2W0R - chain A; structure by X-ray diffraction, 1.55 A resolution.

== Chain A ==
Molecule: YSCU
From: Yersinia enterocolitica
Notes: fragment: c-terminal domain, residues 211-354
UniProtKB: Q56844 (Q93KT4_YEREN); numbering as in UniProt (aligned over 211-354)
Amino-acid sequence (144 residues; each row starts with the number of its first residue):
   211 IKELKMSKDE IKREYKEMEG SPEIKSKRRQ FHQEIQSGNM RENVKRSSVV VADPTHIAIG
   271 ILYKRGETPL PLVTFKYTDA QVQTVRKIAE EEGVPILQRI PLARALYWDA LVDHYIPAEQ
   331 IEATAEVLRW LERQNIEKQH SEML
Unresolved in the structure: 211-221, 344-354
Construct notes: engineered mutation Asp263 (Asn in Q56844)
From the paper describing this entry:
  - contacts within the chain: Asp263-His266 (backbone contact), Asp263-Ile267 (backbone contact), Asp263-Arg314
  - catalytic residues: His266, Ile267, Arg314 (proposed by the authors, not directly observed)
  - mutagenesis - N263D, P264G, H266A/R314A: abolished catalytic activity
  - mutagenesis - P264A, H266A, R314A: decreased catalytic activity
  - mutagenesis - R296A: unchanged catalytic activity

== Summary ==
The paper reports catalytic residues His266, Ile267 and Arg314; N263D, P264G and H266A/R314A abolish catalytic
activity; 7 substitutions were tested in all.
Chain A is YSCU (Yersinia enterocolitica); the structure, Crystal structure of the mutated N263D YscU
C-terminal domain, was determined by X-ray diffraction together with 2V5G from the same study.
